Entry 5NAP (X-ray diffraction, 2.17 A resolution); this record covers chain A.

[Chain A]
Protein: Acetylcholinesterase
Organism: Tetronarce californica
Notes: EC 3.1.1.7
UniProt: P04058 (ACES_TETCF); residues 1-543 here correspond to UniProt positions 22-564 (UniProt number = residue number + 21)
Chain sequence (543 residues; each row starts with the number of its first residue):
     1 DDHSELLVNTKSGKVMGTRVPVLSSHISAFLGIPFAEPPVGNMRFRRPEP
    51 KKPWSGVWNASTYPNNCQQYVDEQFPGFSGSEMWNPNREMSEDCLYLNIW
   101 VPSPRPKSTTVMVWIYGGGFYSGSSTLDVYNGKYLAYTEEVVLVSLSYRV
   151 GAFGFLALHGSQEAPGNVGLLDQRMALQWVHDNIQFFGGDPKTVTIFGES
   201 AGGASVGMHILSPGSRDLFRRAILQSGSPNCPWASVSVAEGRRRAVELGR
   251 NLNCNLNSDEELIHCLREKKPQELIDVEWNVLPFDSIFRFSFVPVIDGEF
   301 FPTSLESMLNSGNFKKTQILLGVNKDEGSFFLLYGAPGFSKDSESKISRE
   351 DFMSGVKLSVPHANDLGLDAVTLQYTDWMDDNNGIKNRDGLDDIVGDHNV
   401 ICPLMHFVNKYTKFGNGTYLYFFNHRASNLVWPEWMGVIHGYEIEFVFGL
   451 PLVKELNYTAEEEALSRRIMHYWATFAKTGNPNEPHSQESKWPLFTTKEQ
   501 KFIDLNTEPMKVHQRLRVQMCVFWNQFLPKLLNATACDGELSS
Not modelled in the structure: 1-3, 536-543
UniProt features mapped onto this chain:
  - active site: S200 (Acyl-ester intermediate), E327 (Charge relay system), H440 (Charge relay system)
  - lipidation: S543 (GPI-anchor amidated serine)
  - glycosylation (N-linked (GlcNAc...) asparagine): N59, N416, N457, N533
Cystine bridges: C67-C94, C254-C265, C402-C521
Covalently attached groups: glycan linked to N59; N-acetylglucosamine (NAG) linked to N416, N457
Residues lining bound ligands: DZ7 ((2E)-5,6-dimethoxy-2-[[1-(phenylmethyl)piperidin-4-yl]methylidene]-3H-inden-1-one): Y70, W84, G117, G118, Y121, Y130, E199, W279, S286, F330, F331, Y334, H440, G441
Reported in the primary citation:
  - post-translational modification sites: N59, N416, N457
  - binding site for DZ7: W84, W279, F288, F330
  - catalytic residues: G118, G119, S200 (citing earlier work)
  - specificity-determining residues: W279, F330 (proposed by the authors, not directly observed)

[Overview]
Ligands of chain A: compound DZ7. N-acetylglucosamine is covalently linked to N59, N416 and N457. Curated
annotation (UniProt) lists 3 active-site residues. From the paper: catalytic residues G118, G119 and S200; a
binding site for DZ7 at W84, W279 and F288 among others.
Chain A is Acetylcholinesterase (Tetronarce californica); the structure, Torpedo californica
acetylcholinesterase in complex with a non-chiral donepezil-like inhibitor 17, was determined by X-ray
diffraction (same publication as 5NAU).
